Entry 7KH0 (electron microscopy, 2.80 A resolution); this record covers chains R and L of the 7 polymer chains in the assembly.

== Chain R ==
Protein: Vasopressin V2 receptor
Organism: Homo sapiens
UniProt: P30518 (V2R_HUMAN); residues 1-371 here = UniProt positions 1-371
Sequence (389 residues; row label = number of the first residue in the row; numbers below 1 keep their minus sign (Asp-8 is residue -8)):
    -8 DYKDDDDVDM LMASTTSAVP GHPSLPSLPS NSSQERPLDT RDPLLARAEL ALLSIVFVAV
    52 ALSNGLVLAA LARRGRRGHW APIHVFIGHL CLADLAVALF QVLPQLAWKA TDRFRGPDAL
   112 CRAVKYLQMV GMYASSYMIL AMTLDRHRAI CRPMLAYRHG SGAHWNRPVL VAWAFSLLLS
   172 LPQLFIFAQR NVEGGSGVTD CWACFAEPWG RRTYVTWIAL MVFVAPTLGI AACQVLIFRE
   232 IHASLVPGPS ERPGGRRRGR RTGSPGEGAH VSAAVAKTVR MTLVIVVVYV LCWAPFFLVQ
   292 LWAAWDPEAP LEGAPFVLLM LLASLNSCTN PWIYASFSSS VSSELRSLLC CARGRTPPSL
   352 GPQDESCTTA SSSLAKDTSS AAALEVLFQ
Unresolved in the structure: -8 to 31, 150-156, 183-188, 242-263, 343-380
Construct notes: expression tag (-8 to 0, 372-380)
Disulfides: Cys112-Cys192
UniProt features mapped onto this chain:
  - lipidation (S-palmitoyl cysteine): Cys341, Cys342
  - glycosylation: Asn22 (N-linked (GlcNAc...) asparagine)
  - natural variant: Leu43 (L43P: In NDI1), Leu44 (L44P: In NDI1), Ile46 (I46K: In NDI1), Leu53 (L53R: In NDI1), Asn55 (N55D: In NDI1; N55H: In NDI1), Leu59 (L59P: In NDI1), Leu62 to Arg64 (deletion: In NDI1), Leu62 (L62P: In NDI1), His80 (H80R: In NDI1), Leu81 (L81F: In NDI1), Leu83 (L83P: In NDI1; L83Q: In NDI1), Ala84 (A84D: In NDI1), 60 further natural variant entries in UniProt
  - mutagenesis: Cys341 (C341S: Reduced palmitoylation, reduced cell surface localization but coupling to G protein unaffected), Cys342 (C342S: Reduced palmitoylation, reduced cell surface localization but coupling to G protein unaffected)
From the paper describing this entry:
  - mutagenesis - M123A, Y280F, Q291A, L312A: unchanged binding to Arg-vasopressin (chain L)
  - disease-associated variants - F287V: decreased binding to Arg-vasopressin (chain L) (citing earlier work)
  - contacts within the chain: Ser127-Tyr280 (hydrogen bond), Trp284-Phe287, Trp284-Phe288, Trp284-Ala314 (backbone contact)
  - disease-associated variants - R137C, R137L: increased signaling (citing earlier work)
  - disease-associated variants - M123K, M123R (citing earlier work)
  - disease-associated variants - R104C, R106C, R181C: decreased stability (citing earlier work)

== Chain L ==
Protein: Arg-vasopressin
Organism: Homo sapiens
UniProt: P01185 (NEU2_HUMAN); residues 1-9 here correspond to UniProt positions 20-28 (UniProt number = residue number + 19)
Sequence (10 residues; numbered 1 to 10; the number before each row is that of its first residue):
     1 CYFQNCPRGX
Construct notes: amidation (10)
Modified residues: NH2 (amino group) at position 10
Disulfides: Cys1-Cys6
UniProt features mapped onto this chain:
  - site: Gly9 (Important for agonist activity on V1aR/AVPR1A)
  - modified residue: Gly9 (Glycine amide)

== Chain R / chain L interface ==
Contacting residue pairs - 32 pairs, chain R then chain L:
  Arg32(R) - Arg8(L)  hydrogen bond (backbone-backbone)
  Arg32(R) - Gly9(L)  hydrogen bond (backbone-backbone)
  Asp33(R) - Gly9(L)  hydrogen bond (backbone-backbone)
  Gln92(R) - Tyr2(L)
  Gln96(R) - Tyr2(L)
  Lys100(R) - Cys6(L)
  Lys116(R) - Cys1(L)
  Gln119(R) - Tyr2(L)
  Met120(R) - Phe3(L)  hydrophobic
  Gln174(R) - Tyr2(L)
  Thr190(R) - Arg8(L)  hydrogen bond
  Cys192(R) - Asn5(L)  hydrogen bond (backbone-side chain)
  Trp193(R) - Asn5(L)
  Trp193(R) - Cys6(L)
  Trp193(R) - Arg8(L)
  Ala194(R) - Asn5(L)  hydrogen bond (backbone-side chain)
  Cys195(R) - Asn5(L)  hydrogen bond
  Val206(R) - Phe3(L)  hydrophobic
  Phe287(R) - Phe3(L)  hydrophobic
  Phe288(R) - Phe3(L)  hydrophobic
  Gln291(R) - Cys1(L)  hydrogen bond (side chain-backbone)
  Gln291(R) - Phe3(L)
  Gln291(R) - Gln4(L)  hydrogen bond
  Ala294(R) - Gln4(L)
  Ala295(R) - Gln4(L)
  Glu303(R) - Pro7(L)
  Met311(R) - Cys1(L)  hydrogen bond (backbone-backbone)
  Met311(R) - Tyr2(L)
  Met311(R) - Gln4(L)
  Met311(R) - Pro7(L)
  Leu312(R) - Tyr2(L)  hydrogen bond (backbone-side chain)
  Ala314(R) - Tyr2(L)  hydrophobic
Also at the interface, not in a pair above, chain R (35 interface residues in all): Leu36, Glu40, Leu44, Asp103, Met123, Phe178, Arg202, Tyr205, Ile209, Val308, Leu313
Also at the interface, not in a pair above, chain L (10 interface residues in all): NH2_10
The authors on this interface:
  - pairs named by the authors: Arg32(R)-Gly9(L) (backbone contact), Cys192(R)-Asn5(L) (backbone contact), Trp193(R)-Arg8(L) (cation-pi contact), Gln291(R)-Gln4(L), Gln291(R)-Cys1(L), Leu312(R)-Tyr2(L) (backbone contact)
  - interface residues, chain R: Met120(R), Met123(R), Phe287(R), Phe288(R), Met311(R), Leu312(R)
  - interface residues, chain L: Tyr2(L), Phe3(L)

== Summary ==
The interface between chain R and chain L involves 35 residues on one side and 10 on the other, with 11
hydrogen bonds. Among the polar pairs are Thr190(R)-Arg8(L), Cys192(R)-Asn5(L) and Ala194(R)-Asn5(L). The
authors report backbone contacts between Arg32(R) and Gly9(L), Cys192(R) and Asn5(L) and Leu312(R) and
Tyr2(L); a cation-pi contact between Trp193(R) and Arg8(L); contacts between Gln291(R) and Gln4(L) and
Gln291(R) and Cys1(L). From the paper: R104C, R106C and R181C of chain R reduce stability; interface residues
Met120(R), Met123(R) and Tyr2(L) among others; 10 substitutions were tested in all.
Chain R is Vasopressin V2 receptor and chain L is Arg-vasopressin, both from Homo sapiens; the structure,
Cryo-EM structure of the human arginine vasopressin AVP-vasopressin receptor V2R-Gs signaling complex, was
determined by electron microscopy.
